Entry 2VOO (X-ray diffraction, 1.80 A resolution); this record covers chains A and C.

Chain A:
Protein: Lupus la protein
Source organism: Homo sapiens
Notes: fragment: n-terminal domain, residues 4-194
UniProt: P05455 (LA_HUMAN); residues 4-194 here = UniProt positions 4-194
Chain sequence (193 residues; each row starts with the number of its first residue):
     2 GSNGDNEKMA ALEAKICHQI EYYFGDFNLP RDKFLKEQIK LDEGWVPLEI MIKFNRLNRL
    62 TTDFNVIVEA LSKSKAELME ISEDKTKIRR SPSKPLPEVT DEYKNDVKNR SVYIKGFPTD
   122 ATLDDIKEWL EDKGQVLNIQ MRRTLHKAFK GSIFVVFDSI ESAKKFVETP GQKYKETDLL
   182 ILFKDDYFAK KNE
Unresolved in the structure: 2-9, 189-194
UniProt features mapped onto this chain:
  - modified residue: Ser92 (Phosphoserine), Ser94 (Phosphoserine), Lys116 (N6-acetyllysine), Thr120 (Phosphothreonine), Lys128 (N6-acetyllysine)
From the paper describing this entry:
  - conformationally variable residues (order/disorder transition): Asp102 to Asn110

Chain C:
Molecule: 7-nt RNA strand
Sequence (7 nucleotides; numbered -3 to -4; the number before each row is that of its first residue; numbers below 1 keep their minus sign (U-3 is residue -3)):
    -3 UUU
    -7 UUUU
Unresolved in the structure: -7 to -4

Chain A / chain C interface:
Pairs across the interface (15):
  Gln20(A) with U-2(C), hydrogen bond to the base
  Tyr23(A) with U-2(C), stacking on the base
  Tyr24(A) with U-2(C), sugar contact; U-1(C), hydrogen bond to the phosphate
  Asp33(A) with U-1(C), hydrogen bond to the sugar
  Phe35(A) with U-1(C), stacking on the base
  Lys54(A) with U-1(C), base contact
  Phe55(A) with U-1(C), sugar contact
  Asn56(A) with U-3(C), base contact; U-1(C), hydrogen bond to the phosphate
  Arg57(A) with U-2(C), sugar contact; U-1(C), hydrogen bond to the phosphate
  Leu124(A) with U-2(C), sugar contact
  Asn139(A) with U-2(C), base contact
  Ile140(A) with U-2(C), hydrogen bond to the base
Also at the interface, not in a pair above, chain A (14 interface residues in all): Asn29, Leu58

Overview:
14 residues of chain A face 3 of chain C across their interface; the contacts include 6 hydrogen bonds and 2
aromatic stacking contacts. Among the polar pairs are Gln20(A)-U-2(C), Ile140(A)-U-2(C) and Asp33(A)-U-1(C).
From the paper: conformational variability at Asp102(A).
Here chain A is Lupus la protein (Homo sapiens) and chain C is a 7-nt RNA strand. Entry 2VOO (Crystal
structure of N-terminal domains of Human La protein complexed with RNA oligomer UUUUUUUU) was determined by
X-ray diffraction (same publication as 2VOD, 2VON and 2VOP).
